PDB entry 9CVF | electron microscopy, 3.00 A resolution | chains A and B of the 3 polymer chains in the assembly

Chain A (and B):
Molecule: Capsid protein
From: Tulane virus
Notes: chain B of this document is another copy of the same molecule, construct and numbering; everything in this record applies to it too
UniProt: B2Y6D0 (B2Y6D0_9CALI); residue numbers follow UniProt; this construct covers 1-534
Sequence (534 residues; row label = number of the first residue in the row):
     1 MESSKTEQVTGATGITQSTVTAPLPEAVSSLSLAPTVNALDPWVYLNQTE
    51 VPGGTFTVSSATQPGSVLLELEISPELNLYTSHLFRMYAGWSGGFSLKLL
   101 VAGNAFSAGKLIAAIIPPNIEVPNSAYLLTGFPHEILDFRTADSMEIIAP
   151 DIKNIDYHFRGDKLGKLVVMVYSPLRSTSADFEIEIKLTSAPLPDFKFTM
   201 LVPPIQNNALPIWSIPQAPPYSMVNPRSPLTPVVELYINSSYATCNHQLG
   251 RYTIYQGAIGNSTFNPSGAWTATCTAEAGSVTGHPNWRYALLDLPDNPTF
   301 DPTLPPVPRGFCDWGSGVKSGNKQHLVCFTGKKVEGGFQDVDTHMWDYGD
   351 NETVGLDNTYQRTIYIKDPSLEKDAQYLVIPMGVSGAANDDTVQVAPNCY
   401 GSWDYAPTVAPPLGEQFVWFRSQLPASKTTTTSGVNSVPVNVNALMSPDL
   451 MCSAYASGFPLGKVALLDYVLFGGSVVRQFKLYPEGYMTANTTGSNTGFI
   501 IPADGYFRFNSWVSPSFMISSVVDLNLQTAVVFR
Not modelled in the structure: 1-19, 528-534
Construct notes: variant S3 (Asn in B2Y6D0), H284 (Asn in B2Y6D0), V334 (Phe in B2Y6D0), E335 (Ala in B2Y6D0), T343 (Ala in B2Y6D0), K367 (Ser in B2Y6D0), M451 (Ile in B2Y6D0), C452 (Arg in B2Y6D0)

How chain A and chain B interact:
Contacting residue pairs (73; chain A residue first):
  T36(A) with W43(B)
  V37(A) with W43(B)
  N38(A) with D41(B), hydrogen bond; W43(B)
  D41(A) with N38(B), hydrogen bond; Y88(B), hydrogen bond
  W43(A) with T36(B); V37(B); N38(B)
  Y80(A) with M87(B); L201(B), hydrophobic; V202(B); P203(B)
  H83(A) with H83(B), hydrogen bond; M87(B); P204(B)
  L84(A) with M87(B)
  M87(A) with H83(B); L84(B), hydrophobic
  Y88(A) with D41(B), hydrogen bond
  L201(A) with D41(B); V44(B), hydrophobic; Y80(B), hydrophobic
  V202(A) with Y80(B)
  P203(A) with Y80(B)
  P204(A) with H83(B); I212(B)
  I205(A) with I212(B), hydrophobic; S214(B)
  S222(A) with F264(B); N265(B)
  M223(A) with N265(B), hydrogen bond (backbone-side chain)
  V224(A) with N265(B); S267(B)
  L230(A) with L230(B), hydrophobic; S267(B); G268(B)
  P232(A) with G268(B)
  F264(A) with S222(B)
  N265(A) with S222(B); M223(B), hydrogen bond (side chain-backbone); V224(B)
  S267(A) with V224(B); L230(B); S267(B)
  G268(A) with L230(B); P232(B)
  F329(A) with F329(B), hydrophobic
  E335(A) with K428(B)
  G336(A) with A426(B); P439(B)
  G337(A) with A426(B)
  F338(A) with P425(B), hydrophobic; A426(B), hydrogen bond (backbone-backbone); S427(B); K428(B), hydrogen bond (backbone-backbone)
  Q339(A) with K428(B); T430(B)
  D340(A) with K428(B), hydrogen bond (backbone-backbone); T429(B), hydrogen bond; T430(B), hydrogen bond (side chain-backbone); T431(B)
  V341(A) with F329(B), hydrophobic
  A426(A) with G337(B); F338(B), hydrogen bond (backbone-backbone)
  S427(A) with F338(B)
  K428(A) with V334(B); E335(B), hydrogen bond (side chain-backbone); F338(B), hydrogen bond (backbone-backbone); Q339(B); D340(B), hydrogen bond (backbone-backbone)
  T430(A) with Q339(B)
  C452(A) with C452(B), hydrophobic
Also at the interface, not in a pair above, chain A (51 interface residues in all): A39, V44, N47, R86, I212, S214, Y221, P229, T271, P425, T429, P439, D449, S453
Also at the interface, not in a pair above, chain B (55 interface residues in all): A39, N47, R86, I205, Y221, P229, T231, W270, T271, G336, V341, S433, D449

Overview:
The interface between chain A and chain B involves 51 residues on one side and 55 on the other, with 16
hydrogen bonds. Among the polar pairs are N38(A)-D41(B), D41(A)-Y88(B) and H83(A)-H83(B).
Chain A and chain B are both Capsid protein (Tulane virus); the structure, Cryo-EM structure of Tulane virus
9-6-17 variant capsid protein VP1 9-14-18, was determined by electron microscopy together with 9CVE, 9CVG,
8VGR, 8VJR and 8VJS from the same study.
